Entry 6BDP (X-ray diffraction, 1.43 A resolution); this record covers chain A.

[Chain A]
Molecule: Sulfotransferase oxamniquine resistance protein
From: Schistosoma mansoni
Reference sequence: G4VLE5 (G4VLE5_SCHMA); numbering as in UniProt (aligned over 1-257)
Sequence (259 residues; numbered -1 to 257; the number before each row is that of its first residue; numbers below 1 keep their minus sign (Gly-1 is residue -1)):
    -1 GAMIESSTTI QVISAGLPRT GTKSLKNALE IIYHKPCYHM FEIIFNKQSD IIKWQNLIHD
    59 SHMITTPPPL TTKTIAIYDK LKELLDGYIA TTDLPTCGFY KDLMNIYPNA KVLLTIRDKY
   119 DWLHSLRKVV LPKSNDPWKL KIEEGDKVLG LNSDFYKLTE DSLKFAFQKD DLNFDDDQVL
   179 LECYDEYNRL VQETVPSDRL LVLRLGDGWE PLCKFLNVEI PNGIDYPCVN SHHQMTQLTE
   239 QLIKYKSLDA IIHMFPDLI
Not modelled in the structure: 62-68
Modified / non-standard residues: Cys226 (S-(dimethylarsenic)cysteine; CAS)
Differences from the reference sequence: expression tag (-1 to 0)
Residues lining bound ligands:
  - adenosine-3'-5'-diphosphate (A3P): Leu15, Pro16, Arg17, Thr18, Gly19, Thr20, Lys21, Ser22, His37, Arg115, Ser123, Leu203, Gly204, Tyr224, Pro225, Cys226, Val227, Asn228, Ser229, His230
  - DE4 ((4-{[(3R)-1-benzylpyrrolidin-3-yl]amino}-2-nitrophenyl)methanol): Pro16, His37, Met38, Phe39, Ile42, Phe43, Asp91, Leu92, Val127, Val128, Ile140, Asp144, Leu147, Phe153, Tyr154, Thr157, Met233, Leu236, Thr237

[Summary]
Bound to chain A: adenosine-3'-5'-diphosphate and compound DE4.
Chain A is Sulfotransferase oxamniquine resistance protein (Schistosoma mansoni); the structure, Schistosoma
mansoni (Blood Fluke) Sulfotransferase/CIDD-0000071 (Compound 9c) Complex, was determined by X-ray
diffraction, deposited together with 6BDQ, 6BDR, 6BDS and 6MFE.
